Entry 6MUT (electron microscopy, 3.10 A resolution); this record covers chains C and G of the 8 polymer chains in the assembly.

[Chain C]
Protein: Uncharacterized protein Csm3
From: Thermococcus onnurineus
Reference sequence: B6YWC0 (B6YWC0_THEON); residue numbers follow UniProt; this construct covers 1-290
Sequence (291 residues; each row starts with the number of its first residue; numbering starts at 0):
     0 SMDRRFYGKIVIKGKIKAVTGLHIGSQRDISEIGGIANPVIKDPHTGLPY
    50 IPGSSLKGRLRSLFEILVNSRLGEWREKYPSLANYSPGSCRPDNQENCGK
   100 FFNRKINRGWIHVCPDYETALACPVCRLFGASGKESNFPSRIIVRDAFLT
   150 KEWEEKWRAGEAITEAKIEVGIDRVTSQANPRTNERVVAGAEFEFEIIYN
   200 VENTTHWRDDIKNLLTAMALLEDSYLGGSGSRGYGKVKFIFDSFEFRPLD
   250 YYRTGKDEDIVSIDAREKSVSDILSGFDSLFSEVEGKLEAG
Disordered / not traced: 0-2, 27-35, 288-290
Sequence notes: expression tag (0); engineered mutation Ala-36 (Asp in B6YWC0)
Bound ions: Zn2+: His-111, Cys-113, Cys-122, Cys-125
From the paper describing this entry:
  - mutagenesis - K56A/R60A: decreased catalytic activity
  - mutagenesis - H22A, K41A, R181A, G226A/G227A: unchanged catalytic activity
  - mutagenesis - D36A: abolished catalytic activity

[Chain G]
Molecule: 38-nt RNA strand
Sequence (38 nucleotides; numbered 1 to 38; the number before each row is that of its first residue):
     1 GUGGAAAGGCGGGCAGAGGCGGUUUGCGUAUUGGGCGC
Disordered / not traced: 21-38

[How chain C and chain G interact]
Contacting residue pairs - 46 pairs, chain C then chain G:
  Ile-23(C) / C10(G)  phosphate contact
  Gly-24(C) / C10(G)  hydrogen bond to the phosphate
  Ser-25(C) / G9(G)  base contact
  Gln-26(C) / G9(G)  base contact
  Ser-53(C) / G8(G)  sugar contact
  Ser-53(C) / G9(G)  hydrogen bond to the phosphate
  Ser-54(C) / G8(G)  hydrogen bond to the sugar
  Ser-54(C) / G9(G)  hydrogen bond to the phosphate
  Lys-56(C) / A7(G)  salt bridge to the phosphate
  Gly-57(C) / G8(G)  base contact
  Arg-58(C) / G8(G)  hydrogen bond to the base
  Arg-60(C) / A6(G)  phosphate contact
  Arg-60(C) / A7(G)  salt bridge to the phosphate
  Ser-61(C) / G8(G)  hydrogen bond to the base
  Phe-128(C) / A6(G)  sugar contact
  Gly-129(C) / A6(G)  sugar contact
  Ala-130(C) / A5(G)  sugar contact
  Ala-130(C) / A6(G)  sugar contact
  Ser-131(C) / A5(G)  hydrogen bond to the sugar
  Ser-131(C) / A6(G)  hydrogen bond to the sugar
  Asn-136(C) / A5(G)  base contact
  Pro-138(C) / A5(G)  phosphate contact
  Pro-138(C) / A6(G)  phosphate contact
  Ser-139(C) / A6(G)  hydrogen bond to the phosphate
  Ile-167(C) / A15(G)  base contact
  Glu-168(C) / A15(G)  phosphate contact
  Val-169(C) / G13(G)  hydrogen bond to the sugar
  Val-169(C) / C14(G)  sugar contact
  Val-169(C) / A15(G)  hydrogen bond to the phosphate
  Gly-170(C) / G13(G)  hydrogen bond to the sugar
  Ile-171(C) / C14(G)  hydrogen bond to the phosphate
  Ile-171(C) / G16(G)  sugar contact
  Arg-173(C) / C14(G)  salt bridge to the phosphate
  Ser-176(C) / A17(G)  sugar contact
  Ala-178(C) / G16(G)  base contact
  Arg-181(C) / G13(G)  hydrogen bond to the sugar
  Tyr-224(C) / G8(G)  base contact
  Tyr-224(C) / G11(G)  hydrogen bond to the phosphate
  Gly-226(C) / G8(G)  base contact
  Gly-226(C) / C10(G)  phosphate contact
  Gly-227(C) / C10(G)  hydrogen bond to the phosphate
  Gly-227(C) / G11(G)  phosphate contact
  Ser-228(C) / G11(G)  phosphate contact
  Ser-230(C) / G12(G)  phosphate contact
  Arg-231(C) / G12(G)  salt bridge to the phosphate
  Arg-231(C) / G13(G)  salt bridge to the phosphate
Interface residues without a listed pair, chain C (41 interface residues in all): His-22, Ile-105, Ile-110, Val-112, Phe-137, Lys-166, Gln-177, Pro-180
Interface residues without a listed pair, chain G (14 interface residues in all): G4

[Summary]
41 residues of chain C face 14 of chain G across their interface; the contacts include 16 hydrogen bonds and 5
salt bridges. Among the polar pairs are Arg-58(C)/G8(G), Ser-61(C)/G8(G) and Ser-54(C)/G8(G). From the paper:
K56A/R60A of chain C reduce catalytic activity; D36A of chain C abolishes catalytic activity; 6 substitutions
were tested in all.
Here chain C is Uncharacterized protein Csm3 (Thermococcus onnurineus) and chain G is a 38-nt RNA strand.
Entry 6MUT (Cryo-EM structure of ternary Csm-crRNA-target RNA with anti-tag sequence complex in type III-A
CRISPR-Cas system) was determined by electron microscopy (same publication as 6MUA, 6MUU, 6MUR and 6MUS).
